Entry 2J1K (X-ray diffraction, 2.30 A resolution); this record covers chains H and I of the 6 polymer chains in the assembly.

Chain H (and I):
Name: Fiber protein
Source organism: Canine adenovirus 2
Notes: fragment: fibre head domain, residues 358-542; chain I of this document is another copy of the same molecule, construct and numbering; everything in this record applies to it too
UniProt: Q65914 (FIBP_ADECT); residue numbers follow UniProt; this construct covers 358-542
Chain sequence (197 residues; row label = number of the first residue in the row):
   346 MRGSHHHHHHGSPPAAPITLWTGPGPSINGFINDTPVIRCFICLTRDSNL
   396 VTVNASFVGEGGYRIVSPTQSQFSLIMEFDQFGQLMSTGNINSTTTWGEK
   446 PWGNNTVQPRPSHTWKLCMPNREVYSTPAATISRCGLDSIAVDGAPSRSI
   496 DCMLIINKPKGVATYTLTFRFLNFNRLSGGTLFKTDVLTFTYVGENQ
Unresolved in the structure: 346-360
From the paper describing this entry:
  - mutagenesis - G370D, R515A: unchanged binding to Coxsackievirus and adenovirus receptor

How chain H and chain I interact:
Residue-residue contacts - 52 pairs, chain H then chain I:
  R391(H) - W447(I)
  D392(H) - D392(I)
  S393(H) - P362(I)
  S393(H) - T390(I)
  S393(H) - D392(I)  hydrogen bond
  S393(H) - W447(I)  hydrogen bond (backbone-side chain)
  N394(H) - T364(I)
  N394(H) - C388(I)  hydrogen bond
  N394(H) - T390(I)  hydrogen bond
  N394(H) - K445(I)
  L395(H) - T390(I)
  L395(H) - T397(I)
  Q417(H) - D488(I)  hydrogen bond
  L462(H) - W447(I)  hydrophobic
  N466(H) - N450(I)  hydrogen bond
  E468(H) - P369(I)
  E468(H) - N450(I)  hydrogen bond
  V469(H) - W366(I)  hydrophobic
  V469(H) - P369(I)  hydrophobic
  V469(H) - F386(I)  hydrophobic
  Y470(H) - N399(I)
  P473(H) - I485(I)  hydrophobic
  A474(H) - V532(I)  hydrophobic
  A475(H) - I485(I)  hydrophobic
  A475(H) - D531(I)
  A475(H) - V532(I)  hydrogen bond (backbone-backbone)
  T476(H) - D531(I)
  T476(H) - V532(I)  hydrogen bond (side chain-backbone)
  I477(H) - R479(I)
  I477(H) - S484(I)
  I477(H) - G489(I)
  I477(H) - D531(I)  hydrogen bond (backbone-side chain)
  D496(H) - R479(I)  salt bridge
  M498(H) - S484(I)
  I500(H) - I485(I)  hydrophobic
  K503(H) - I485(I)
  R515(H) - D488(I)  salt bridge
  L517(H) - D488(I)
  N518(H) - G489(I)  hydrogen bond (side chain-backbone)
  N518(H) - P491(I)
  R521(H) - R479(I)
  R521(H) - P491(I)
  T536(H) - N399(I)  hydrogen bond (backbone-side chain)
  T536(H) - V532(I)
  T536(H) - T534(I)
  Y537(H) - N399(I)
  V538(H) - F386(I)  hydrophobic
  N541(H) - K445(I)  hydrogen bond
  N541(H) - G448(I)
  N541(H) - N449(I)
  N541(H) - N450(I)  hydrogen bond
  Q542(H) - W447(I)
Also at the interface, not in a pair above, chain H (32 interface residues in all): A361, S478, R479
Also at the interface, not in a pair above, chain I (27 interface residues in all): R391, G481, K529

Overview:
The interface between chain H and chain I involves 32 residues on one side and 27 on the other; the contacts
include 14 hydrogen bonds and 2 salt bridges. Polar contacts include D496(H)-R479(I), R515(H)-D488(I) and
S393(H)-D392(I). The paper reports that G370D and R515A of chain H leave binding to Coxsackievirus and
adenovirus receptor unchanged.
Both chains are Fiber protein (Canine adenovirus 2). Entry 2J1K (CAV-2 fibre head in complex with CAR D1) was
determined by X-ray diffraction together with 2J2J and 2J12 from the same study.
